Entry 7LMA (electron microscopy, 3.30 A resolution); this record covers chains A and B of the 8 polymer chains in the assembly.

== Chain A ==
Name: Telomerase reverse transcriptase
Organism: Tetrahymena thermophila
Notes: EC 2.7.7.49
Reference sequence: O77448 (TERT_TETTH); residue numbers follow UniProt; this construct covers 1-1117
Sequence (1117 residues; row label = number of the first residue in the row):
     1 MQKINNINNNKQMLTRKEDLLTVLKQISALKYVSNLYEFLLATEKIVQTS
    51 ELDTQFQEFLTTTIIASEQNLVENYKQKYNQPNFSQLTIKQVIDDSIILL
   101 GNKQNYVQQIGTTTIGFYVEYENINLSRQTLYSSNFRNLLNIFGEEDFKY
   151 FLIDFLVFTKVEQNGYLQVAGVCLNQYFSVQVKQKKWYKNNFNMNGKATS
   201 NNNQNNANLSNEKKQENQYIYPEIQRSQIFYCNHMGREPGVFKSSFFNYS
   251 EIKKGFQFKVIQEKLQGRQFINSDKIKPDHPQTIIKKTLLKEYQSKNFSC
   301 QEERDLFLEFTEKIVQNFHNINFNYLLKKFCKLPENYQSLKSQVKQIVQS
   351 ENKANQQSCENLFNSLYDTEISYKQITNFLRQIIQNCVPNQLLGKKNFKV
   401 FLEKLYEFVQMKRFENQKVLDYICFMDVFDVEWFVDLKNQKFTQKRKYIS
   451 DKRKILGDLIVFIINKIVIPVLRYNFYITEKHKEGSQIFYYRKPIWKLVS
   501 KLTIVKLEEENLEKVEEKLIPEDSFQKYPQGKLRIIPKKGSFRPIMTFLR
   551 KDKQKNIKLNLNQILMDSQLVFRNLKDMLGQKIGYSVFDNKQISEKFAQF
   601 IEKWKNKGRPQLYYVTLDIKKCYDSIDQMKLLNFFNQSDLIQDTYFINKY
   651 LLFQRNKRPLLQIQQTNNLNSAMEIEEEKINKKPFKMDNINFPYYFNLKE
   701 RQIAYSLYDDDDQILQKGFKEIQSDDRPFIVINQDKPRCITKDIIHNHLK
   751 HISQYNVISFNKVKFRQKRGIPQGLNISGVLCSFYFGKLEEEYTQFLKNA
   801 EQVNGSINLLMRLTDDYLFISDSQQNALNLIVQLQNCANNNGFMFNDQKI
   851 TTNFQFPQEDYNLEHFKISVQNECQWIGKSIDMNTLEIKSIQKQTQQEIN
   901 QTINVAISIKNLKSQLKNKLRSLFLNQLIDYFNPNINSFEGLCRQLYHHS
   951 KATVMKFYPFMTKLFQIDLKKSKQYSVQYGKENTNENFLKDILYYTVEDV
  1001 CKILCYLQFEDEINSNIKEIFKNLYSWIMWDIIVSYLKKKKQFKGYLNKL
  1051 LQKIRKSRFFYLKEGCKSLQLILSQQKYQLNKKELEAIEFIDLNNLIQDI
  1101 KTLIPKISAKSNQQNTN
Not modelled in the structure: 1-10, 180-215, 252-280, 664-686, 1111-1117
UniProt features mapped onto this chain:
  - binding site (Mg(2+)): Asp618, Asp815, Asp816
  - mutagenesis: Lys90 (K90A: Decreased reverse transcriptase activity), Asp94 (D94A: Decreased reverse transcriptase activity; does not affect DNA-binding), Lys103 (K103A: Does not affect reverse transcriptase activity), Arg137 (R137A: Decreased reverse transcriptase activity), Glu145 to Glu146 (Does not affect reverse transcriptase activity), Phe158 (F158A: Abolished reverse transcriptase activity), Gln168 (Q168A: Strongly decreased reverse transcriptase activity; strongly decreased DNA-binding; Q168E: Does not affect reverse transcriptase activity; Q168N: Decreased reverse transcriptase activity), Leu174 (L174A: Decreased reverse transcriptase activity), Phe178 (F178A: Strongly decreased reverse transcriptase activity; strongly decreased DNA-binding), Lys183 to Lys189 (Strongly decreased reverse transcriptase activity), Lys183 to Lys186 (Strongly decreased reverse transcriptase activity), Lys185 to Lys186 (Does not affect reverse transcriptase activity), 47 further mutagenesis entries in UniProt
From the paper describing this entry:
  - catalytic residues: Asp618, Asp815, Asp816
  - binding site for telomere DNA: Phe414, Asn904, Lys919
  - mutagenesis - Y231A, R413A, F414A, F414H, F414Y, E480A, R534A, R550A, K551A, K553A, K657A, R658A, Y694A, R921A: decreased catalytic activity
  - binding site for Telomerase RNA (chain B): Tyr231, Phe242, Arg413, Arg534, Arg550 to Asn560, Lys657, Arg658, Arg921

== Chain B ==
Molecule: Telomerase RNA
Organism: Tetrahymena thermophila
Sequence (159 nucleotides; each row starts with the number of its first residue):
     1 AUACCCGCUUAAUUCAUUCAGAUCUGUAAUAGAACUGUCAUUCAACCCCA
    51 AAAAUCUAGUGCUGAUAUAACCUUCACCAAUUAGGUUCAAAUAAGUGGUA
   101 AUGCGGGACAAAAGACUAUCGACAUUUGAUACACUAUUUAUCAAUGGAUG
   151 UCUUAUUUU
Not modelled in the structure: 1-3

== Chain A / chain B interface ==
Pairs across the interface - 157 pairs, chain A then chain B:
  Lys11(A) with G61(B), salt bridge to the phosphate
  Gln218(A) with U135(B), phosphate contact
  Tyr219(A) with U135(B), base contact
  Ile220(A) with U135(B), base contact
  Tyr221(A) with U135(B), base contact
  Tyr231(A) with A45(B), phosphate contact
  His234(A) with U38(B), hydrogen bond to the base; A40(B), phosphate contact
  Met235(A) with U17(B), sugar contact; U18(B), hydrogen bond to the base
  Gly236(A) with U18(B), base contact
  Arg237(A) with U17(B), sugar contact; U18(B), base contact; C19(B), base contact; U36(B), hydrogen bond to the base; G37(B), hydrogen bond to the base; U38(B), hydrogen bond to the base
  Pro239(A) with A16(B), base contact
  Phe242(A) with C39(B), stacking on the base
  Lys243(A) with U38(B), salt bridge to the phosphate; C39(B), hydrogen bond to the phosphate
  Ser244(A) with C39(B), hydrogen bond to the phosphate
  Asn322(A) with A12(B), base contact; U13(B), base contact
  Asn324(A) with U14(B), sugar contact; C15(B), base contact; A16(B), hydrogen bond to the base
  Tyr325(A) with A11(B), phosphate contact; A12(B), sugar contact; U14(B), phosphate contact
  Leu327(A) with C15(B), base contact
  Lys328(A) with U14(B), salt bridge to the phosphate; C15(B), salt bridge to the phosphate
  Lys329(A) with A11(B), sugar contact
  Lys332(A) with C15(B), base contact
  Leu333(A) with C15(B), hydrogen bond to the base; A16(B), sugar contact
  Tyr337(A) with A16(B), hydrogen bond to the phosphate; U17(B), phosphate contact
  Gln338(A) with A16(B), hydrogen bond to the phosphate
  Lys341(A) with U17(B), salt bridge to the phosphate
  Lys374(A) with A100(B), phosphate contact
  Lys395(A) with C8(B), salt bridge to the phosphate
  Lys396(A) with G7(B), salt bridge to the phosphate
  Arg413(A) with A45(B), hydrogen bond to the sugar
  Leu420(A) with A136(B), base contact
  Asp421(A) with A136(B), hydrogen bond to the base
  Cys424(A) with A136(B), base contact; U137(B), hydrogen bond to the phosphate
  Phe425(A) with A136(B), base contact
  Val428(A) with U138(B), base contact
  Phe429(A) with U138(B), base contact
  Gln444(A) with C132(B), sugar contact
  Lys445(A) with U138(B), hydrogen bond to the sugar; U139(B), phosphate contact
  Arg446(A) with C132(B), hydrogen bond to the base; A133(B), hydrogen bond to the base; U137(B), hydrogen bond to the sugar; U139(B), hydrogen bond to the base
  Lys447(A) with C132(B), sugar contact; A133(B), phosphate contact
  Ile449(A) with U137(B), base contact; U138(B), base contact
  Ser450(A) with C134(B), hydrogen bond to the phosphate; U137(B), base contact
  Arg453(A) with U137(B), salt bridge to the phosphate
  Arg473(A) with C39(B), hydrogen bond to the base; A44(B), sugar contact
  Arg492(A) with C15(B), hydrogen bond to the base
  Pro494(A) with A16(B), sugar contact
  Lys501(A) with C19(B), salt bridge to the phosphate
  Arg534(A) with C46(B), salt bridge to the phosphate
  Arg543(A) with C46(B), base contact
  Ile545(A) with C46(B), base contact
  Thr547(A) with C46(B), sugar contact
  Leu549(A) with A45(B), base contact; C46(B), phosphate contact
  Arg550(A) with U41(B), hydrogen bond to the base
  Lys551(A) with U41(B), base contact
  Asp552(A) with U41(B), hydrogen bond to the base
  Lys553(A) with U41(B), hydrogen bond to the base; U42(B), salt bridge to the phosphate
  Gln569(A) with C48(B), phosphate contact; C49(B), phosphate contact
  Arg573(A) with C49(B), phosphate contact
  Lys576(A) with C49(B), sugar contact
  Phe588(A) with C49(B), hydrogen bond to the sugar
  Asp589(A) with C49(B), sugar contact
  Asn656(A) with A53(B), phosphate contact
  Lys657(A) with A52(B), salt bridge to the phosphate; A53(B), hydrogen bond to the phosphate
  Arg658(A) with A54(B), salt bridge to the phosphate; C56(B), base contact
  Pro693(A) with A54(B), sugar contact; U55(B), phosphate contact
  Tyr694(A) with A58(B), hydrogen bond to the base
  Asn697(A) with A53(B), hydrogen bond to the phosphate
  Lys762(A) with A40(B), phosphate contact
  Gly774(A) with C46(B), sugar contact; C47(B), sugar contact
  Leu775(A) with C47(B), hydrogen bond to the sugar
  Asn776(A) with C47(B), hydrogen bond to the sugar; C48(B), sugar contact
  Ile909(A) with U135(B), base contact; A136(B), base contact
  Lys910(A) with U135(B), sugar contact
  Lys913(A) with C56(B), sugar contact
  Lys917(A) with C56(B), hydrogen bond to the base; G59(B), hydrogen bond to the base
  Asn918(A) with A54(B), phosphate contact; C56(B), base contact
  Arg921(A) with A52(B), hydrogen bond to the phosphate; A53(B), salt bridge to the phosphate
  Ser922(A) with A51(B), base contact
  Leu925(A) with A51(B), hydrogen bond to the sugar
  Asn926(A) with A51(B), sugar contact
  Ile929(A) with A51(B), sugar contact
  Asp930(A) with A50(B), sugar contact
  Ile967(A) with A136(B), base contact
  Asp968(A) with A136(B), hydrogen bond to the sugar
  Lys971(A) with A136(B), sugar contact; U138(B), salt bridge to the phosphate
  Ser972(A) with A136(B), hydrogen bond to the phosphate
  Lys973(A) with C134(B), hydrogen bond to the base
  Val977(A) with U57(B), base contact
  Gln978(A) with U57(B), sugar contact
  Lys990(A) with U60(B), hydrogen bond to the base
  Tyr994(A) with U60(B), stacking on the base
  Tyr995(A) with G59(B), stacking on the base; U60(B), hydrogen bond to the phosphate
  Glu1019(A) with G61(B), hydrogen bond to the base
  Asn1023(A) with G61(B), base contact
  Lys1038(A) with C71(B), salt bridge to the phosphate
  Lys1039(A) with A80(B), phosphate contact
  Lys1040(A) with A79(B), phosphate contact; A80(B), salt bridge to the phosphate
  Lys1041(A) with C78(B), salt bridge to the phosphate; A79(B), phosphate contact
  Gln1052(A) with A70(B), hydrogen bond to the phosphate; C71(B), hydrogen bond to the phosphate
  Lys1053(A) with G64(B), phosphate contact
  Ile1054(A) with U63(B), base contact
  Lys1056(A) with A65(B), phosphate contact; U66(B), base contact
  Ser1057(A) with U63(B), sugar contact
  Arg1058(A) with U60(B), base contact; U63(B), base contact
  Phe1059(A) with A65(B), phosphate contact; U66(B), stacking on the base
  Phe1060(A) with G64(B), base contact; A65(B), phosphate contact
  Tyr1061(A) with G61(B), stacking on the base; U63(B), sugar contact; G64(B), base contact
  Lys1063(A) with U66(B), salt bridge to the phosphate
  Asp1099(A) with U66(B), base contact
  Lys1101(A) with U68(B), hydrogen bond to the base
Interface residues without a listed pair, chain A (131 interface residues in all): Ser179, Gln228, Cys232, Pro334, Gln382, Asn386, Met426, Asp427, Lys497, Gln530, Lys532, Met546, Asn562, Asn590, Lys591, Ile690, Ser914, Asp999, Lys1022, Lys1044, Arg1055, Gln1098
Interface residues without a listed pair, chain B (61 interface residues in all): C43, C62, C72, C77, U99, A131

== In short ==
The interface between chain A and chain B involves 131 residues on one side and 61 on the other, with 44
hydrogen bonds, 19 salt bridges and 5 aromatic stacking contacts. Polar contacts include His234(A)-U38(B),
Met235(A)-U18(B) and Arg237(A)-U36(B). The paper reports catalytic residues Asp618(A), Asp815(A) and
Asp816(A); Y231A, R413A and F414A of chain A, among others, reduce catalytic activity; 14 substitutions were
tested in all.
Here chain A is Telomerase reverse transcriptase and chain B is Telomerase RNA, both from Tetrahymena
thermophila. Entry 7LMA (Tetrahymena telomerase T3D2 structure at 3.3 Angstrom) was determined by electron
microscopy (same publication as 7LMB).
